PDB entry 1QVI | X-ray diffraction, 2.54 A resolution | chains Y and Z of the 3 polymer chains in the assembly

[Chain Y]
Molecule: Myosin regulatory light chain, striated adductor muscle
Organism: Argopecten irradians
Reference sequence: P13543 (MLR_AEQIR); residue numbers follow UniProt; this construct covers 1-156
Amino-acid sequence (156 residues; row label = number of the first residue in the row):
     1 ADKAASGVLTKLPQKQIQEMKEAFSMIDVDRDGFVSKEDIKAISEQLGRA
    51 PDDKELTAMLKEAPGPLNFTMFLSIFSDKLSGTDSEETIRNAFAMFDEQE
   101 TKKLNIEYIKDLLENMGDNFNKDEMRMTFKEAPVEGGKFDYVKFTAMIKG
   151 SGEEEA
Not modelled in the structure: 1-11, 153-156

[Chain Z]
Molecule: Myosin essential light chain, striated adductor muscle
Organism: Argopecten irradians
Reference sequence: P07291 (MLE_AEQIR); residue numbers follow UniProt; this construct covers 1-156
Amino-acid sequence (156 residues; numbered 1 to 156; the number before each row is that of its first residue):
     1 PKLSQDEIDDLKDVFELFDFWDGRDGAVDAFKLGDVCRCLGINPRNEDVF
    51 AVGGTHKMGEKSLPFEEFLPAYEGLMDCEQGTFADYMEAFKTFDREGQGF
   101 ISGAELRHVLTALGERLSDEDVDEIIKLTDLQEDLEGNVKYEDFVKKVMA
   151 GPYPDK
Not modelled in the structure: 156

[How chain Y and chain Z interact]
Contacting residue pairs - 10 pairs, chain Y then chain Z:
  Phe96(Y) - Trp21(Z)  hydrophobic
  Leu112(Y) - Trp21(Z)  hydrophobic
  Asn115(Y) - Asp22(Z)
  Met116(Y) - Phe20(Z)
  Met116(Y) - Trp21(Z)
  Gly117(Y) - Phe20(Z)  hydrogen bond (backbone-backbone)
  Gly117(Y) - Gly23(Z)
  Gly117(Y) - Arg24(Z)  hydrogen bond (backbone-backbone)
  Asp118(Y) - Arg24(Z)  salt bridge
  Asn119(Y) - Gly23(Z)

[Overview]
7 residues of chain Y and 5 residues of chain Z are in contact, with 2 hydrogen bonds and 1 salt bridge. Among
the polar pairs are Asp118(Y)-Arg24(Z), Gly117(Y)-Phe20(Z) and Gly117(Y)-Arg24(Z).
Chain Y is Myosin regulatory light chain, striated adductor muscle and chain Z is Myosin essential light
chain, striated adductor muscle, both from Argopecten irradians; the structure, Crystal structure of scallop
myosin S1 in the pre-power stroke state to 2.6 Angstrom resolution: flexibility ..., was determined by X-ray
diffraction.
